PDB entry 6CWB | X-ray diffraction, 2.85 A resolution | chains C and D of the 4 polymer chains in the assembly

# Chain C
Protein: Chimeric T cell antigen receptor alpha chain Va14, Va24, Ja18
Source organism: Mus musculus
Chain sequence (209 residues; row label = number of the first residue in the row; numbering starts at 0):
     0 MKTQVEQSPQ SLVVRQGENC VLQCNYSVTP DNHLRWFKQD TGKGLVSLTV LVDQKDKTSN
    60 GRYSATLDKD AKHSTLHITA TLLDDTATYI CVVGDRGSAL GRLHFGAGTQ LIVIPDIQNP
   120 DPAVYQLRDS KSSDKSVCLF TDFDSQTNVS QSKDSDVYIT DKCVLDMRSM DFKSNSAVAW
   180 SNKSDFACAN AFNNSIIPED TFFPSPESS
Not modelled in the structure: 0-1, 183-184, 205-208
Cystine bridges: C23-C90, C137-C187
Residues lining bound ligands: FJJ ((5R,6S,7S)-5,6-dihydroxy-7-(octanoylamino)-N-[(1E)-4-phenylbutylidene]-8-{[(2S,3R,4S,5R,6R)-3,4,5-trihydroxy-6-(hydroxymethyl)tetrahydro-2H-pyran-2-yl]oxy}octanamide (non-preferred name)): P29, N31, D94, R95, G96

# Chain D
Protein: Chimeric T cell antigen receptor beta chain Vb8.2, vb11
Source organism: Mus musculus
Chain sequence (241 residues; numbered 0 to 240; the number before each row is that of its first residue; numbering starts at 0):
     0 MEAAVTQSPR NKVAVTGGKV TLSCNQTNNH NNMYWYRQDT GHGLRLIHYS YGAGSTEKGD
    60 IPDGYKASRP SQENFSLILE LATPSQTSVY FCASGDEGYT QYFGPGTRLL VLEDLRNVTP
   120 PKVSLFEPSK AEISHTQKAT LVCLATGFYP DHVELSWWVN GKEVHSGVCT DPQPLKEQPA
   180 LNDSRYSLSS RLRVSATFWQ NPRNHFRCQV QFYGLSENDE WTQDRAKPVT QIVSAEAWGR
   240 A
Not modelled in the structure: 0-1
Cystine bridges: C23-C91, C142-C207
Ion coordination: Na+: R36, G42

# How chain C and chain D interact
Contacting residue pairs - 95 pairs, chain C then chain D:
  N31(C) with Y98(D)
  H32(C) with Y98(D)
  R34(C) with T99(D)
  Q38(C) with Q37(D), hydrogen bond; F90(D)
  G41(C) with R107(D), hydrogen bond (backbone-side chain)
  L44(C) with F102(D), hydrophobic
  V51(C) with Y98(D)
  I89(C) with Q37(D)
  R95(C) with Y98(D)
  G96(C) with Y98(D)
  S97(C) with E96(D); G97(D); Y98(D)
  A98(C) with N31(D); Y33(D); D95(D); E96(D), hydrogen bond (backbone-backbone); G97(D), hydrogen bond (backbone-backbone)
  R101(C) with L45(D); Y48(D), hydrogen bond; D59(D), salt bridge
  L102(C) with Y35(D); Q100(D)
  F104(C) with Y35(D), hydrophobic; G42(D); L43(D); F102(D), hydrophobic
  G105(C) with G42(D)
  A106(C) with G40(D); H41(D); G42(D)
  D120(C) with H134(D), salt bridge
  Y124(C) with S128(D); A130(D); E131(D); H134(D); T135(D)
  Q125(C) with S128(D)
  L126(C) with F125(D); E126(D); T139(D); V141(D), hydrophobic
  R127(C) with F125(D); E126(D), hydrogen bond (backbone-backbone)
  D128(C) with L124(D); F125(D)
  S129(C) with L124(D), hydrogen bond (backbone-backbone); E126(D); E235(D)
  K130(C) with E235(D), salt bridge
  K134(C) with F125(D)
  S135(C) with F125(D)
  V136(C) with F125(D), hydrophobic; L143(D), hydrophobic
  L138(C) with T139(D)
  D141(C) with T135(D); R192(D), salt bridge
  Y157(C) with L174(D), hydrophobic; E176(D), hydrogen bond (side chain-backbone); Q177(D)
  I158(C) with L174(D)
  T159(C) with D170(D); L174(D); S188(D); R190(D), hydrogen bond
  D160(C) with R190(D)
  C162(C) with C168(D), disulfide; T169(D); R190(D)
  V163(C) with C168(D)
  L164(C) with G166(D); V167(D); C168(D), hydrophobic; R192(D)
  D165(C) with S165(D); G166(D), hydrogen bond (backbone-backbone)
  M166(C) with K137(D); S165(D); R192(D); V193(D), hydrophobic
  R167(C) with S165(D), hydrogen bond (backbone-side chain)
  M169(C) with K137(D); S194(D)
  F171(C) with K137(D); R192(D)
  S173(C) with R192(D), hydrogen bond
  S175(C) with R190(D)
  A176(C) with R190(D)
  V177(C) with S188(D); R190(D)
  W179(C) with L143(D), hydrophobic; S186(D)
  F201(C) with H134(D)
  P203(C) with A130(D), hydrophobic
Interface residues without a listed pair, chain C (57 interface residues in all): F36, K42, G43, V49, L99, T140, S154, S168
Interface residues without a listed pair, chain D (54 interface residues in all): Y50, P104, S123, P127, K175, A236
Cross-chain cystine bridges: C162(C)-C168(D)

# In short
57 residues of chain C face 54 of chain D across their interface; the contacts include 1 disulfide bond, 12
hydrogen bonds and 4 salt bridges. Polar pairs include R101(C)-D59(D), D120(C)-H134(D) and K130(C)-E235(D).
Bound to chain C: compound FJJ.
Chain C is Chimeric T cell antigen receptor alpha chain Va14, Va24, Ja18 and chain D is Chimeric T cell
antigen receptor beta chain Vb8.2, vb11, both from Mus musculus; the structure, Structure of alpha-GSA[8,4P]
bound by CD1d and in complex with the Va14Vb8.2 TCR, was determined by X-ray diffraction together with 6C5M,
6C69, 6C6A, 6C6C, 6C6E, 6C6H and 10 further entries from the same study.
